Entry 6S3H (X-ray diffraction, 2.06 A resolution); this record covers chains A and D.

[Chain A]
Protein: PIF1 helicase
Source organism: Thermus oshimai JL-2
UniProt: K7RJ88 (K7RJ88_THEOS); residue numbers follow UniProt; this construct covers 64-507
Amino-acid sequence (444 residues; row label = number of the first residue in the row):
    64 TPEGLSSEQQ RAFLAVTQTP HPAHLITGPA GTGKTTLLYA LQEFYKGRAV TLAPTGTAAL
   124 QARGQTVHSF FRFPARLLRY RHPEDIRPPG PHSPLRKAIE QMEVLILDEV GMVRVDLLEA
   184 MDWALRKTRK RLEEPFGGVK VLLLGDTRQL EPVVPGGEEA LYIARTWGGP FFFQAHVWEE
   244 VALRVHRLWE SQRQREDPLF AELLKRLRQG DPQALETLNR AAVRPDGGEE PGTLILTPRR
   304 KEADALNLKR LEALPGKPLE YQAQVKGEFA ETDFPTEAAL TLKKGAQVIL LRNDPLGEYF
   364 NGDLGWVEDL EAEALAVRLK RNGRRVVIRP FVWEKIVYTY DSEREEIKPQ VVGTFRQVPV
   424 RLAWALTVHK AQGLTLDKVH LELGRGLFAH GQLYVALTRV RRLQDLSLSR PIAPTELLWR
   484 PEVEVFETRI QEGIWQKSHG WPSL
Unresolved in the structure: 64-66, 401-413, 502-507
Construct notes: conflict Thr-64 (Ala in K7RJ88), Ile-162 (Met in K7RJ88), Leu-456 (Pro in K7RJ88)
Ion coordination: Mg2+: Thr-98 (together with ADP, tetrafluoroaluminate)
Small-molecule neighbours: ADP (adenosine-5'-diphosphate): Gly-67, Leu-68, Ser-69, Gln-72, Pro-92, Ala-93, Gly-94, Thr-95, Gly-96, Lys-97, Thr-98, Thr-99, Gln-255, Arg-256, Arg-258, Gly-436, Thr-438
What the authors report for this chain:
  - binding site for the 7-nt DNA strand (chain D): Arg-302, Arg-303, His-432, Phe-451
  - conformationally variable residues (loop rearrangement, order/disorder transition): Gln-255, Arg-256, Thr-402 to Ile-410
  - binding site for tetrafluoroaluminate: Glu-172, Gln-212, Arg-256, Arg-462
  - mutagenesis - Q164C/E409C: abolished catalytic activity on in the absence of DTT
  - mutagenesis - Q164C/E409C: unchanged catalytic activity on 3 mM DTT
  - mutagenesis - Q164C, E221A, R228A, Q327A, R388A, E409C: unchanged catalytic activity
  - mutagenesis - Q327C/W482C, R392A: decreased catalytic activity
  - mutagenesis - E221A/R388A: increased catalytic activity on D37S10D17
  - mutagenesis - E221A/R388A: increased catalytic activity on D29S18D17

[Chain D]
Molecule: 7-nt DNA strand
Sequence (7 nucleotides; row label = number of the first residue in the row):
     3 TTTTTTT
Unresolved in the structure: 9

[How chain A and chain D interact]
Residue-residue contacts - 44 pairs, chain A then chain D:
  Pro-117(A) with DT6(D), sugar contact
  Thr-118(A) with DT5(D), phosphate contact; DT6(D), phosphate contact
  Gly-119(A) with DT6(D), hydrogen bond to the phosphate
  Thr-129(A) with DT6(D), phosphate contact; DT7(D), hydrogen bond to the phosphate
  His-131(A) with DT6(D), hydrogen bond to the base; DT7(D), sugar contact
  Ser-132(A) with DT7(D), phosphate contact
  Arg-135(A) with DT8(D), salt bridge to the phosphate
  Ala-138(A) with DT6(D), base contact; DT7(D), base contact
  Arg-139(A) with DT6(D), base contact
  Val-216(A) with DT4(D), base contact; DT5(D), base contact
  Pro-218(A) with DT3(D), phosphate contact; DT4(D), base contact; DT5(D), base contact
  Gly-219(A) with DT3(D), hydrogen bond to the phosphate
  Pro-301(A) with DT4(D), sugar contact
  Arg-302(A) with DT3(D), hydrogen bond to the base; DT4(D), phosphate contact
  Arg-303(A) with DT4(D), hydrogen bond to the phosphate; DT5(D), salt bridge to the phosphate
  Phe-332(A) with DT8(D), base contact
  Asp-336(A) with DT8(D), base contact
  Pro-338(A) with DT7(D), base contact; DT8(D), base contact
  Arg-355(A) with DT7(D), sugar contact; DT8(D), salt bridge to the phosphate
  Asn-364(A) with DT7(D), phosphate contact
  Val-395(A) with DT8(D), phosphate contact
  Trp-396(A) with DT7(D), sugar contact; DT8(D), base contact
  Glu-397(A) with DT8(D), base contact
  Lys-398(A) with DT8(D), base contact
  Ile-399(A) with DT8(D), base contact
  Thr-430(A) with DT4(D), phosphate contact; DT5(D), hydrogen bond to the phosphate
  His-432(A) with DT4(D), sugar contact; DT5(D), sugar contact
  Lys-433(A) with DT5(D), salt bridge to the phosphate
  Phe-451(A) with DT3(D), base contact; DT4(D), sugar contact
Other interface residues (no listed pair), chain A (32 interface residues in all): Lys-304, Phe-337, Phe-394

[Overview]
Chain A and chain D form an interface of 32 and 6 residues respectively, with 7 hydrogen bonds and 4 salt
bridges. Polar contacts include His-131(A)/DT6(D), Arg-302(A)/DT3(D) and Gly-119(A)/DT6(D). The paper reports
a binding site for the 7-nt DNA strand (chain D) at Arg-302(A), Arg-303(A) and His-432(A) among others;
Q327C/W482C and R392A of chain A reduce catalytic activity; 10 substitutions were tested in all.
Here chain A is PIF1 helicase (Thermus oshimai JL-2) and chain D is a 7-nt DNA strand. Entry 6S3H (Crystal
structure of helicase Pif1 from Thermus oshimai in complex with ADP-AlF4 and (dT)7ds11bp) was determined by
X-ray diffraction (same publication as 6S3I, 6S3M, 6S3N, 6S3O, 6S3P and 7BIL).
